4INR - chains H and Z of the 28 polymer chains in the assembly; structure by X-ray diffraction, 2.70 A resolution.

== Chain H ==
Molecule: Proteasome component PUP1
Source organism: Saccharomyces cerevisiae
Notes: EC 3.4.25.1
UniProt: P25043 (PSB7_YEAST); residues 1-232 here correspond to UniProt positions 30-261 (UniProt number = residue number + 29)
Sequence (232 residues; row label = number of the first residue in the row):
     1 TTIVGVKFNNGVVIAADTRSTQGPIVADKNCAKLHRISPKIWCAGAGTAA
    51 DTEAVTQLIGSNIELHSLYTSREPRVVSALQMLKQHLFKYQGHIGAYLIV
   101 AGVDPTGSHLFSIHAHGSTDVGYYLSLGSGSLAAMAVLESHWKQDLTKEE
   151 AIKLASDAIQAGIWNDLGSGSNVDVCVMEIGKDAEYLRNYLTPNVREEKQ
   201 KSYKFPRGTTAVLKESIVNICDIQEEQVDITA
Not modelled in the structure: 223-232
Covalent attachments: N3Phe-Leu-Leu-Phe(4-NH2CH2)-methyl vinyl sulfone, bound form (1G1) linked to Thr1
Small-molecule neighbours: 1G1 (N3Phe-Leu-Leu-Phe(4-NH2CH2)-methyl vinyl sulfone, bound form): Arg19, Ser20, Thr21, Gln22, Ala27, Cys31, Ala32, Lys33, His35, Gly45, Ala46, Gly47, Thr48, Ala49, Thr52, Glu53, Gly128, Ser129, Gly168
Swiss-Prot annotation at these positions:
  - active site: Thr1 (Nucleophile)
Reported in the primary citation:
  - binding site for 1G1: Thr1, Glu53
  - catalytic residues: Thr1
  - binding site for 1G1: Gln22 (proposed by the authors, not directly observed)

== Chain Z ==
Molecule: Proteasome component C5
Source organism: Saccharomyces cerevisiae
Notes: EC 3.4.25.1
UniProt: P23724 (PSB1_YEAST); residues 1-222 here correspond to UniProt positions 20-241 (UniProt number = residue number + 19)
Sequence (222 residues; numbered 1 to 222; the number before each row is that of its first residue):
     1 QFNPYGDNGGTILGIAGEDFAVLAGDTRNITDYSINSRYEPKVFDCGDNI
    51 VMSANGFAADGDALVKRFKNSVKWYHFDHNDKKLSINSAARNIQHLLYGK
   101 RFFPYYVHTIIAGLDEDGKGAVYSFDPVGSYEREQCRAGGAAASLIMPFL
   151 DNQVNFKNQYEPGTNGKVKKPLKYLSVEEVIKLVRDSFTSATERHIQVGD
   201 GLEILIVTKDGVRKEFYELKRD
Small-molecule neighbours: 1G1 (N3Phe-Leu-Leu-Phe(4-NH2CH2)-methyl vinyl sulfone, bound form): Pro104, Tyr106, Asp126, Pro127, Val128, Ser130, Glu132

== How chain H and chain Z interact ==
Pairs across the interface - 61 pairs, chain H then chain Z:
  Arg19(H) - Ile196(Z)
  Arg19(H) - Asp222(Z)  salt bridge
  Thr21(H) - Ile196(Z)
  Pro24(H) - Arg194(Z)
  Pro24(H) - His195(Z)
  Pro24(H) - Ile196(Z)  hydrogen bond (backbone-backbone)
  Ile25(H) - Arg194(Z)
  Ile25(H) - His195(Z)
  Val26(H) - Glu193(Z)
  Val26(H) - Arg194(Z)  hydrogen bond (backbone-backbone)
  Val26(H) - Ile196(Z)  hydrophobic
  Ala27(H) - Arg194(Z)  hydrogen bond (backbone-side chain)
  Lys29(H) - Glu193(Z)  salt bridge
  Lys29(H) - Arg194(Z)
  Ile163(H) - Asp222(Z)
  Trp164(H) - Ile35(Z)
  Trp164(H) - Arg38(Z)  hydrogen bond (backbone-side chain)
  Trp164(H) - Arg221(Z)
  Trp164(H) - Asp222(Z)
  Asn165(H) - Tyr33(Z)
  Asn165(H) - Arg38(Z)
  Asp166(H) - Tyr33(Z)
  Asp166(H) - Asp222(Z)
  Leu167(H) - Arg28(Z)
  Leu167(H) - Ile30(Z)  hydrophobic
  Leu167(H) - Asp32(Z)
  Leu167(H) - Tyr33(Z)  hydrogen bond (backbone-backbone)
  Leu167(H) - Ile35(Z)  hydrophobic
  Leu167(H) - Ile196(Z)
  Gly168(H) - Tyr33(Z)
  Ser169(H) - Asp222(Z)
  Gly170(H) - Asp222(Z)
  Ser171(H) - Asp222(Z)  hydrogen bond (backbone-side chain)
  Asn194(H) - Lys220(Z)  hydrogen bond (backbone-side chain)
  Asn194(H) - Asp222(Z)
  Arg196(H) - Thr189(Z)  hydrogen bond
  Arg196(H) - Ser190(Z)
  Arg196(H) - Glu193(Z)
  Glu197(H) - Arg185(Z)  salt bridge
  Glu197(H) - Thr189(Z)
  Glu197(H) - Glu218(Z)
  Lys199(H) - Asp186(Z)
  Gln200(H) - Lys182(Z)
  Gln200(H) - Arg185(Z)  hydrogen bond
  Gln200(H) - Asp186(Z)  hydrogen bond (backbone-side chain)
  Lys201(H) - Glu179(Z)
  Lys201(H) - Asp186(Z)  hydrogen bond (backbone-side chain)
  Tyr203(H) - Phe149(Z)
  Tyr203(H) - Gln153(Z)
  Tyr203(H) - Leu183(Z)
  Tyr203(H) - Asp186(Z)  hydrogen bond
  Phe205(H) - Asn152(Z)
  Phe205(H) - Gln153(Z)
  Phe205(H) - Gln159(Z)
  Arg207(H) - Pro162(Z)
  Gly208(H) - Glu161(Z)
  Gly208(H) - Pro162(Z)
  Thr209(H) - Asn158(Z)
  Thr209(H) - Gln159(Z)
  Thr209(H) - Tyr160(Z)  hydrogen bond (backbone-backbone)
  Ala211(H) - Gly166(Z)
Other interface residues (no listed pair), chain H (34 interface residues in all): Gly23, Asp28, Ser129, Val195, Pro206, Val212
Other interface residues (no listed pair), chain Z (34 interface residues in all): Ser34, Leu145, Gly163, Asn165

== Overview ==
Chain H and chain Z each contribute 34 residues to their interface; the contacts include 13 hydrogen bonds and
3 salt bridges. Polar contacts include Arg19(H)-Asp222(Z), Lys29(H)-Glu193(Z) and Glu197(H)-Arg185(Z). Bound
to chain Z: compound 1G1. The paper reports the catalytic residue Thr1(H); a binding site for 1G1 at Thr1(H),
Glu53(H) and Gln22(H).
Chain H is Proteasome component PUP1 and chain Z is Proteasome component C5, both from Saccharomyces
cerevisiae; the structure, Yeast 20S proteasome in complex with the vinyl sulfone LU102, was determined by
X-ray diffraction together with 4INT and 4INU from the same study.
